5UTY - chains D and E of the 6 polymer chains in the assembly; structure by X-ray diffraction, 3.41 A resolution.

== Chain D ==
Name: 35O22 Fab heavy chain
From: Homo sapiens
Notes: antibody fragment or engineered binder
Amino-acid sequence (243 residues; row label = number of the first residue in the row; a row labelled like 72A-72H holds insertion residues (72A, then the next letters in order)):
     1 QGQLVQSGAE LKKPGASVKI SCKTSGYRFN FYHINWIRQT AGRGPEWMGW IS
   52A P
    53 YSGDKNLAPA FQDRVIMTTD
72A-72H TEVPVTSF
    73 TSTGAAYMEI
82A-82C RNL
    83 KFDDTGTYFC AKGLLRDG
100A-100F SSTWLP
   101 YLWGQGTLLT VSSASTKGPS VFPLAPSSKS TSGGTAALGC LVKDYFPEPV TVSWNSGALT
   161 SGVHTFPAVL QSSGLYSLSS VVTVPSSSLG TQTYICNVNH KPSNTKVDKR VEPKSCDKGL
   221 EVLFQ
Disordered / not traced: 225
Disulfide bonds: Cys22-Cys92, Cys140-Cys196

== Chain E ==
Name: 35O22 Fab light chain
From: Homo sapiens
Notes: antibody fragment or engineered binder
Amino-acid sequence (216 residues; row label = number of the first residue in the row; note: 1 number in that range is skipped by the numbering (no residue carries it; nothing is unmodelled there); a row labelled like 27A-27C holds insertion residues (27A, then the next letters in order)):
     1 QSVLTQSAS
    11 VSGSLGQSVT ISCTGPN
27A-27C SVC
    28 CSHKSISWYQ WPPGRAPTLI IYEDNERAPG ISPRFSGYKS YWSAYLTISD LRPEDETTYY
    88 CCSYTHNS
   95A G
    96 CVFGTGTKVS V
  106A L
   107 GQSKANPSVT LFPPSSEELQ ANKATLVCLI SDFYPGAVTV AWKADSSPVK AGVETTTPSK
   167 QSNNKYAASS YLSLTPEQWK SHRSYSCQVT HEGSTVEKTV APTECS
Disordered / not traced: 1, 211-212
Disulfide bonds: Cys23-Cys88, Cys27C-Cys28, Cys89-Cys96, Cys134-Cys193
Small-molecule neighbours: N-acetylglucosamine (NAG; 2-acetamido-2-deoxy-beta-D-glucopyranose): Asn52, Glu53, Arg54

== How chain D and chain E interact ==
Pairs across the interface (47):
  Gln39(D) - Trp38(E)
  Pro45(D) - Trp38(E)  hydrophobic
  Pro45(D) - Tyr87(E)  hydrophobic
  Pro45(D) - Phe98(E)
  Trp47(D) - Gly95A(E)
  Trp47(D) - Cys96(E)
  Trp50(D) - Asn94(E)
  Ser100A(D) - Thr92(E)
  Ser100A(D) - His93(E)
  Ser100B(D) - Glu50(E)  hydrogen bond
  Ser100B(D) - Tyr91(E)  hydrogen bond
  Trp100D(D) - Thr92(E)
  Trp100D(D) - His93(E)
  Trp100D(D) - Ser95(E)
  Trp100D(D) - Cys96(E)  hydrophobic
  Leu100E(D) - Ser34(E)
  Leu100E(D) - Tyr36(E)
  Leu100E(D) - Tyr49(E)  hydrophobic
  Leu100E(D) - Tyr91(E)  hydrophobic
  Pro100F(D) - Tyr36(E)  hydrogen bond (backbone-side chain)
  Tyr101(D) - Leu46(E)  hydrophobic
  Tyr101(D) - Pro56(E)
  Trp103(D) - Pro44(E)
  Gly104(D) - Ala43(E)
  Leu124(D) - Phe118(E)  hydrophobic
  Ala125(D) - Phe118(E)
  Lys129(D) - Asp138(E)  salt bridge
  Leu141(D) - Val133(E)  hydrophobic
  Lys143(D) - Glu124(E)  salt bridge
  Lys143(D) - Thr131(E)  hydrogen bond
  His164(D) - Gln167(E)
  His164(D) - Ser168(E)
  His164(D) - Asn169(E)  hydrogen bond
  Phe166(D) - Ile136(E)
  Phe166(D) - Gln167(E)
  Phe166(D) - Ala173(E)  hydrophobic
  Pro167(D) - Thr162(E)
  Pro167(D) - Ser165(E)
  Pro167(D) - Ser175(E)
  Val169(D) - Thr161(E)
  Val169(D) - Thr162(E)
  Val169(D) - Tyr177(E)  hydrophobic
  Gln171(D) - Glu160(E)
  Ser177(D) - Tyr177(E)  hydrogen bond (backbone-side chain)
  Leu178(D) - Tyr177(E)
  Ser179(D) - Leu135(E)
  Ser179(D) - Tyr177(E)  hydrogen bond
Also at the interface, not in a pair above, chain D (31 interface residues in all): Ile37, Asn58, Leu96, Phe122, Ser127, Ala168
Also at the interface, not in a pair above, chain E (41 interface residues in all): Ala55, Cys89, Thr116, Ser121, Ser137, Ala174

== In short ==
The interface between chain D and chain E involves 31 residues on one side and 41 on the other, with 7
hydrogen bonds and 2 salt bridges. Polar pairs include Lys129(D)-Asp138(E), Lys143(D)-Glu124(E) and
Pro100F(D)-Tyr36(E). Ligands of chain E: N-acetylglucosamine.
Here chain D is 35O22 Fab heavy chain and chain E is 35O22 Fab light chain, both from Homo sapiens. Entry 5UTY
(Crystal Structure of a Stabilized DS-SOSIP.mut4 BG505 gp140 HIV-1 Env Trimer, Containing Mutations
I201C-P433C (DS), L154M ...) was determined by X-ray diffraction, deposited together with 5UTF.
